4Z92 - chains B and C of the 4 polymer chains in the assembly; structure by X-ray diffraction, 3.10 A resolution.

[Chain B]
Name: Capsid subunit VP3
From: Human parechovirus 1 (strain Harris)
UniProtKB: Q66578 (POLG_HPE1H); residues 1-253 here correspond to UniProt positions 290-542 (UniProt number = residue number + 289)
Chain sequence (253 residues; numbered 1 to 253; the number before each row is that of its first residue):
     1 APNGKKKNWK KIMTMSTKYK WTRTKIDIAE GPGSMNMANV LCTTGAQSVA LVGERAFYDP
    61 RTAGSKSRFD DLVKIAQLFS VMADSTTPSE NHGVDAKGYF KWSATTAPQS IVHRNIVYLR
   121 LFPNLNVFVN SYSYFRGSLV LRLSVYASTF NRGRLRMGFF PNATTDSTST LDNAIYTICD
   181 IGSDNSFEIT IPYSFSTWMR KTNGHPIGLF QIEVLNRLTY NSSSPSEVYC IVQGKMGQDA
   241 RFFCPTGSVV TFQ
Unresolved in the structure: 1-14

[Chain C]
Name: capsid subunit VP0
From: Human parechovirus 1 (strain Harris)
UniProtKB: Q66578 (POLG_HPE1H); residue numbers follow UniProt; this construct covers 1-289
Chain sequence (289 residues; numbered 1 to 289; the number before each row is that of its first residue):
     1 METIKSIADM ATGVVSSVDS TINAVNEKVE SVGNEIGGNL LTKVADDASN ILGPNCFATT
    61 AEPENKNVVQ ATTTVNTTNL TQHPSAPTMP FSPDFSNVDN FHSMAYDITT GDKNPSKLVR
   121 LETHEWTPSW ARGYQITHVE LPKVFWDHQD KPAYGQSRYF AAVRCGFHFQ VQVNVNQGTA
   181 GSALVVYEPK PVVTYDSKLE FGAFTNLPHV LMNLAETTQA DLCIPYVADT NYVKTDSSDL
   241 GQLKVYVWTP LSIPTGSANQ VDVTILGSLL QLDFQNPRVF AQDVNIYDN
Unresolved in the structure: 1-31, 289

[How chain B and chain C interact]
Residue-residue contacts (56; chain B residue first):
  Asp59(B) with Asn231(C)
  Arg61(B) with Arg164(C); Tyr226(C)
  Thr62(B) with Arg164(C), hydrogen bond; Tyr226(C); Val227(C); Ala228(C), hydrogen bond (backbone-backbone); Thr230(C); Asn231(C), hydrogen bond
  Ala63(B) with Tyr226(C); Val227(C)
  Gly64(B) with Pro225(C); Tyr226(C), hydrogen bond (backbone-backbone)
  Leu78(B) with Asn206(C)
  Phe79(B) with Thr205(C), hydrogen bond (backbone-side chain)
  Ser80(B) with Gly202(C)
  Val81(B) with Gly202(C), hydrogen bond (backbone-backbone); Trp248(C), hydrophobic
  Asp84(B) with Phe201(C)
  Thr86(B) with Ala131(C); Arg132(C)
  Tyr99(B) with Arg132(C); Pro250(C)
  Pro123(B) with Glu200(C); Ala203(C), hydrophobic
  Asn124(B) with Asn206(C), hydrogen bond
  Tyr146(B) with Ala180(C); Ser182(C); Asn213(C); Trp248(C), hydrogen bond; Thr249(C)
  Ala147(B) with Ala180(C)
  Ser148(B) with Gln177(C); Gly178(C), hydrogen bond (side chain-backbone); Thr179(C); Ala180(C)
  Thr149(B) with Gln177(C), hydrogen bond; Ala215(C)
  Phe150(B) with Gln177(C); Gly178(C)
  Ser183(B) with Glu216(C)
  Ser222(B) with Thr255(C)
  Ser223(B) with Gly178(C); Pro254(C); Ser257(C), hydrogen bond (backbone-side chain)
  Ser224(B) with Gly178(C); Pro254(C)
  Pro225(B) with Gly178(C); Ser252(C); Pro254(C)
  Tyr229(B) with Thr249(C); Pro250(C), hydrophobic
  Ile231(B) with Trp248(C); Thr249(C)
  Gln233(B) with Thr205(C)
  Gln253(B) with Lys198(C)
Also at the interface, not in a pair above, chain B (29 interface residues in all): Glu227
Also at the interface, not in a pair above, chain C (34 interface residues in all): Gly181, Leu211, Asp229

[Summary]
Chain B and chain C form an interface of 29 and 34 residues respectively, with 11 hydrogen bonds. Polar
contacts include Thr62(B)-Arg164(C), Thr62(B)-Asn231(C) and Phe79(B)-Thr205(C).
Here chain B is Capsid subunit VP3 and chain C is capsid subunit VP0, both from Human parechovirus 1 (strain
Harris). Entry 4Z92 (crystal structure of parechovirus-1 virion) was determined by X-ray diffraction.
